5D0Y - chain A; structure by X-ray diffraction, 3.01 A resolution.

[Chain A]
Protein: Conserved hypothetical membrane protein
From: Lactobacillus delbrueckii subsp. bulgaricus
Reference sequence: A0A061BQC9 (A0A061BQC9_LACDE); residue numbers follow UniProt; this construct covers 1-176
Chain sequence (184 residues; each row starts with the number of its first residue; numbers below 1 keep their minus sign (His-7 is residue -7)):
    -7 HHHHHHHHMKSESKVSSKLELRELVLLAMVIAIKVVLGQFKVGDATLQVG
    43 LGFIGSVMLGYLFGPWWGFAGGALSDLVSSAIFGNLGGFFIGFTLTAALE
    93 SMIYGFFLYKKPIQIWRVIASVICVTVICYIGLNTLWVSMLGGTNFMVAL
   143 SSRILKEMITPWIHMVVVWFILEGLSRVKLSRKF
Disordered / not traced: -7 to 12, 168-176
Construct notes: expression tag (-7 to 0)
Residues lining bound ligands: folic acid (FOL): Ala37, Thr38, Leu39, Gln40, Val41, Gly42, Asp68, Ser72, Asn77, Leu78, Gly80, Phe81, Phe82, Phe85, Thr86, Tyr122, Asn126, Val130, Leu133, Arg145, Lys148, Glu149, His156
Reported in the primary citation:
  - mutagenesis - Y122N (2.5+/-1.2 nM): decreased binding to folic acid

[Overview]
Chain A binds folic acid. The paper reports that Y122N reduces binding to folic acid.
Chain A is Conserved hypothetical membrane protein (Lactobacillus delbrueckii subsp. bulgaricus); the
structure, Substrate bound S-component of folate ECF transporter, was determined by X-ray diffraction (same
publication as 5JSZ and 5D3M).
